Entry 8V3Z (electron microscopy, 3.60 A resolution); this record covers chains W and Q of the 42 polymer chains in the assembly.

== Chain W (and Q) ==
Protein: Sheath (CD1363)
From: Clostridioides difficile
Notes: chain Q of this document is another copy of the same molecule, construct and numbering; everything in this record applies to it too
Reference sequence: A0A9Q7ZU73 (A0A9Q7ZU73_CLODI); residues 1-354 here = UniProt positions 1-354
Amino-acid sequence (354 residues; numbered 1 to 354; the number before each row is that of its first residue):
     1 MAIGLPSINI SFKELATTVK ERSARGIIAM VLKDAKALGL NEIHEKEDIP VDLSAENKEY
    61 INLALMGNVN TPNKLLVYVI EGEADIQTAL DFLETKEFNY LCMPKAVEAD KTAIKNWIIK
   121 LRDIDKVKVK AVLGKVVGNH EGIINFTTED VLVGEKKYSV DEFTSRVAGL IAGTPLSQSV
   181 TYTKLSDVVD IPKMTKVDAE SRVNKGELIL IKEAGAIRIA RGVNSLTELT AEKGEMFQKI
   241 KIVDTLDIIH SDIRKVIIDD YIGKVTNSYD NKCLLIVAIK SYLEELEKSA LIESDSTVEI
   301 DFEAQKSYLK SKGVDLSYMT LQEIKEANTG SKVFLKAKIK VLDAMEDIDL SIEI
Unresolved in the structure: 1

== Chain W / chain Q interface ==
Pairs across the interface (50; chain W residue first):
  Ser177(W) - Thr266(Q)
  Gln178(W) - Gly263(Q)
  Gln178(W) - Lys264(Q)
  Ser179(W) - Gly263(Q)
  Thr181(W) - Gly263(Q)
  Tyr182(W) - Ile258(Q)  hydrophobic
  Tyr182(W) - Ile262(Q)  hydrophobic
  Arg218(W) - Ile258(Q)
  Lys340(W) - Asn328(Q)
  Leu342(W) - Asn267(Q)
  Leu342(W) - Asn328(Q)
  Asp343(W) - Thr266(Q)
  Asp343(W) - Asn267(Q)  hydrogen bond (backbone-backbone)
  Asp343(W) - Ser331(Q)  hydrogen bond
  Ala344(W) - Val265(Q)
  Ala344(W) - Ser331(Q)
  Met345(W) - Tyr261(Q)
  Met345(W) - Ile262(Q)
  Met345(W) - Gly263(Q)  hydrogen bond (backbone-backbone)
  Met345(W) - Val265(Q)  hydrogen bond (backbone-backbone)
  Met345(W) - Asn267(Q)
  Met345(W) - Asn271(Q)
  Met345(W) - Lys272(Q)
  Met345(W) - Ser331(Q)
  Met345(W) - Val333(Q)  hydrophobic
  Glu346(W) - Ser331(Q)  hydrogen bond
  Asp347(W) - Ser331(Q)
  Asp347(W) - Lys332(Q)
  Asp347(W) - Val333(Q)  hydrogen bond (backbone-backbone)
  Ile348(W) - Ile257(Q)  hydrophobic
  Ile348(W) - Leu275(Q)  hydrophobic
  Ile348(W) - Val333(Q)
  Asp349(W) - Val333(Q)  hydrogen bond (backbone-backbone)
  Asp349(W) - Phe334(Q)
  Asp349(W) - Leu335(Q)  hydrogen bond (backbone-backbone)
  Leu350(W) - Leu335(Q)
  Leu350(W) - Lys336(Q)
  Ser351(W) - Leu335(Q)  hydrogen bond (backbone-backbone)
  Ser351(W) - Lys336(Q)
  Ser351(W) - Ala337(Q)  hydrogen bond (backbone-backbone)
  Ile352(W) - Ala337(Q)
  Ile352(W) - Ile339(Q)  hydrophobic
  Glu353(W) - Ala337(Q)
  Glu353(W) - Lys338(Q)
  Glu353(W) - Ile339(Q)
  Ile354(W) - Met236(Q)  hydrophobic
  Ile354(W) - Leu246(Q)  hydrophobic
  Ile354(W) - Ile339(Q)
  Ile354(W) - Lys340(Q)
  Ile354(W) - Val341(Q)  hydrophobic
Interface residues without a listed pair, chain W (24 interface residues in all): Lys239, Ala290, Glu293, Val341
Interface residues without a listed pair, chain Q (28 interface residues in all): Ile253, Ile279

== In short ==
24 residues of chain W face 28 of chain Q across their interface; the contacts include 10 hydrogen bonds.
Polar pairs include Asp343(W)-Ser331(Q), Glu346(W)-Ser331(Q) and Asp343(W)-Asn267(Q).
Both chains are Sheath (CD1363) (Clostridioides difficile). Entry 8V3Z (CryoEM Structure of Diffocin -
postcontracted - Collar - transitional state) was determined by electron microscopy (same publication as 8V3T,
8V3W, 8V3X, 8V40, 8V41 and 8V43).
